Entry 8SY7 (electron microscopy, 2.65 A resolution); this record covers chains A and J of the 8 polymer chains in the assembly.

# Chain A
Molecule: DNA-directed RNA polymerase subunit alpha
From: Escherichia coli
Notes: EC 2.7.7.6
UniProtKB: P0A7Z4 (RPOA_ECOLI); numbering as in UniProt (aligned over 1-329)
Sequence (329 residues; numbered 1 to 329; the number before each row is that of its first residue):
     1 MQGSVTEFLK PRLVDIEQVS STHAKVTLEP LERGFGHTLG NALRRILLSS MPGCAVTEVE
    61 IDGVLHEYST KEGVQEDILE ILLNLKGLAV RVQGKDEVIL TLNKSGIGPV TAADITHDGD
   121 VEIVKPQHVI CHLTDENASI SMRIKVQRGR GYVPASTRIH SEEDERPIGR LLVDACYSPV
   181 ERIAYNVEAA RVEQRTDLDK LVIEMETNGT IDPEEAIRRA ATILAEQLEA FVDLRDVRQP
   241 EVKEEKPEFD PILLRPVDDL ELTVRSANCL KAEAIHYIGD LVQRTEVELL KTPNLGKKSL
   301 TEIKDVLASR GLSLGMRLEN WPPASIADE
Unresolved in the structure: 1-4, 160-168, 234-329
Curated features (UniProtKB/Swiss-Prot):
  - region: Glu162 to Glu165 (Required for interaction with Crp at class II promoters)
  - modified residue: Arg265 (ADP-ribosylarginine), Lys297 (N6-acetyllysine), Lys298 (N6-acetyllysine)
  - mutagenesis: Arg45 (R45C: In rpoA112; temperature-sensitive, blocks RNA polymerase assembly), Glu162 to Glu165 (5-fold decrease in CRP-class II promoter-dependent transcription), Glu165 (E165K: 5-fold decrease in CRP-class II promoter-dependent transcription), Arg191 (R191C: In rpoA101; temperature-sensitive)

# Chain J
Molecule: DNA-directed RNA polymerase subunit beta'
From: Escherichia coli
Notes: EC 2.7.7.6
UniProtKB: P0A8T7 (RPOC_ECOLI); numbering as in UniProt (aligned over 1-1407)
Sequence (1430 residues; numbered 1 to 1430; the number before each row is that of its first residue):
     1 MKDLLKFLKA QTKTEEFDAI KIALASPDMI RSWSFGEVKK PETINYRTFK PERDGLFCAR
    61 IFGPVKDYEC LCGKYKRLKH RGVICEKCGV EVTQTKVRRE RMGHIELASP TAHIWFLKSL
   121 PSRIGLLLDM PLRDIERVLY FESYVVIEGG MTNLERQQIL TEEQYLDALE EFGDEFDAKM
   181 GAEAIQALLK SMDLEQECEQ LREELNETNS ETKRKKLTKR IKLLEAFVQS GNKPEWMILT
   241 VLPVLPPDLR PLVPLDGGRF ATSDLNDLYR RVINRNNRLK RLLDLAAPDI IVRNEKRMLQ
   301 EAVDALLDNG RRGRAITGSN KRPLKSLADM IKGKQGRFRQ NLLGKRVDYS GRSVITVGPY
   361 LRLHQCGLPK KMALELFKPF IYGKLELRGL ATTIKAAKKM VEREEAVVWD ILDEVIREHP
   421 VLLNRAPTLH RLGIQAFEPV LIEGKAIQLH PLVCAAYNAD FDGDQMAVHV PLTLEAQLEA
   481 RALMMSTNNI LSPANGEPII VPSQDVVLGL YYMTRDCVNA KGEGMVLTGP KEAERLYRSG
   541 LASLHARVKV RITEYEKDAN GELVAKTSLK DTTVGRAILW MIVPKGLPYS IVNQALGKKA
   601 ISKMLNTCYR ILGLKPTVIF ADQIMYTGFA YAARSGASVG IDDMVIPEKK HEIISEAEAE
   661 VAEIQEQFQS GLVTAGERYN KVIDIWAAAN DRVSKAMMDN LQTETVINRD GQEEKQVSFN
   721 SIYMMADSGA RGSAAQIRQL AGMRGLMAKP DGSIIETPIT ANFREGLNVL QYFISTHGAR
   781 KGLADTALKT ANSGYLTRRL VDVAQDLVVT EDDCGTHEGI MMTPVIEGGD VKEPLRDRVL
   841 GRVTAEDVLK PGTADILVPR NTLLHEQWCD LLEENSVDAV KVRSVVSCDT DFGVCAHCYG
   901 RDLARGHIIN KGEAIGVIAA QSIGEPGTQL TMRTFHIGGA ASRAAAESSI QVKNKGSIKL
   961 SNVKSVVNSS GKLVITSRNT ELKLIDEFGR TKESYKVPYG AVLAKGDGEQ VAGGETVANW
  1021 DPHTMPVITE VSGFVRFTDM IDGQTITRQT DELTGLSSLV VLDSAERTAG GKDLRPALKI
  1081 VDAQGNDVLI PGTDMPAQYF LPGKAIVQLE DGVQISSGDT LARIPQESGG TKDITGGLPR
  1141 VADLFEARRP KEPAILAEIS GIVSFGKETK GKRRLVITPV DGSDPYEEMI PKWRQLNVFE
  1201 GERVERGDVI SDGPEAPHDI LRLRGVHAVT RYIVNEVQDV YRLQGVKIND KHIEVIVRQM
  1261 LRKATIVNAG SSDFLEGEQV EYSRVKIANR ELEANGKVGA TYSRDLLGIT KASLATESFI
  1321 SAASFQETTR VLTEAAVAGK RDELRGLKEN VIVGRLIPAG TGYAYHQDRM RRRAAGEAPA
  1381 APQVTAEDAS ASLAELLNAG LGGSDNELEL EVLFQGPSSG HHHHHHHHHH
Unresolved in the structure: 1-15, 143-180, 933-1135, 1151-1215, 1374-1430
Sequence notes: expression tag (1408-1430)
Bound ions: Zn2+ site 1: Cys70, Cys88; Mg2+: Asp460, Asp462, Asp464; Zn2+ site 2: Cys814, Cys888, Cys895, Cys898
Residues lining bound ligands: X0O ([[(2R,3S,4R,5S)-5-(4-azanyl-1-methyl-2-oxidanylidene-pyrimidin-5-yl)-3,4-bis(oxidanyl)oxolan-2-yl]methoxy-oxidanyl-phosphoryl] phosphono hydrogen phosphate): Arg425, Pro427, Asn458, Asp460, Asp462, Asp464, Met932
Curated features (UniProtKB/Swiss-Prot):
  - binding site (Zn(2+)): Cys70, Cys72, Cys85, Cys88, Cys814, Cys888, Cys895, Cys898
  - binding site (Mg(2+)): Asp460, Asp462, Asp464
  - modified residue: Lys983 (N6-acetyllysine)
  - mutagenesis: Gln504 (Q504P: Resistant to antibiotics salinamide A and B), Asn690 (N690D: Resistant to antibiotics salinamide A and B), Met697 (M697V: Resistant to antibiotics salinamide A and B), Ala735 (A735T: Resistant to antibiotics salinamide A and B), Arg738 (R738C/H/P/S: Resistant to antibiotics salinamide A and B), Ala748 (A748E: Resistant to antibiotics salinamide A and B), Pro758 (P758S/T: Resistant to antibiotics salinamide A and B), Phe763 (F763C: Resistant to antibiotics salinamide A and B), Ser775 (S775A: Resistant to antibiotics salinamide A and B), Ala779 (A779T/V: Resistant to antibiotics salinamide A and B), Arg780 (R780C: Resistant to antibiotics salinamide A and B), Gly782 (G782A/C: Resistant to antibiotics salinamide A and B), 1 further mutagenesis entry in UniProt
Reported in the primary citation:
  - binding site for Template single stranded DNA: Ala426, Pro427
  - binding site for X0O: Arg425, Met932

# Interface between chain A and chain J
Pairs across the interface (20; chain A residue first):
  Arg44(A) - Arg538(J)
  Leu48(A) - Arg535(J)
  Leu48(A) - Ser539(J)
  Leu79(A) - Val526(J)  hydrophobic
  Leu79(A) - Leu569(J)  hydrophobic
  Leu83(A) - Leu527(J)
  Leu83(A) - Thr528(J)
  Leu83(A) - Arg551(J)
  Asn84(A) - Arg551(J)  hydrogen bond
  Lys86(A) - Val526(J)  hydrogen bond (side chain-backbone)
  Lys86(A) - Thr528(J)
  Lys86(A) - Glu532(J)  salt bridge
  Tyr152(A) - Glu532(J)  hydrogen bond
  Tyr152(A) - Leu536(J)  hydrophobic
  Val180(A) - Arg535(J)
  Glu181(A) - Arg535(J)  salt bridge
  Arg182(A) - Lys531(J)
  Arg182(A) - Glu534(J)  salt bridge
  Thr196(A) - Glu443(J)  hydrogen bond
  Glu206(A) - Lys531(J)
Interface residues without a listed pair, chain A (16 interface residues in all): Ser49, Pro154, Asp174, Cys176
Interface residues without a listed pair, chain J (14 interface residues in all): Leu541

# Overview
16 residues of chain A and 14 residues of chain J are in contact; the contacts include 4 hydrogen bonds and 3
salt bridges. Polar contacts include Lys86(A)-Glu532(J), Glu181(A)-Arg535(J) and Arg182(A)-Glu534(J). The
paper reports a binding site for Template single stranded DNA at Ala426(J) and Pro427(J); a binding site for
X0O at Arg425(J) and Met932(J).
Chain A is DNA-directed RNA polymerase subunit alpha and chain J is DNA-directed RNA polymerase subunit beta',
both from Escherichia coli; the structure, E. coli DNA-directed RNA polymerase transcription elongation
complex bound the unnatural dB-STP base pair in the ..., was determined by electron microscopy together with
8SY5 and 8SY6 from the same study.
